Entry 6PZI (electron microscopy, 4.50 A resolution (low resolution: residue-level contacts below are approximate; hydrogen-bond / salt-bridge calls are withheld)); this record covers chain G.

== Chain G ==
Name: ATP-binding cassette sub-family C member 8
From: Cricetus cricetus
UniProt: Q09427 (ABCC8_CRICR); residues 1-1582 here = UniProt positions 1-1582
Sequence (1582 residues; row label = number of the first residue in the row):
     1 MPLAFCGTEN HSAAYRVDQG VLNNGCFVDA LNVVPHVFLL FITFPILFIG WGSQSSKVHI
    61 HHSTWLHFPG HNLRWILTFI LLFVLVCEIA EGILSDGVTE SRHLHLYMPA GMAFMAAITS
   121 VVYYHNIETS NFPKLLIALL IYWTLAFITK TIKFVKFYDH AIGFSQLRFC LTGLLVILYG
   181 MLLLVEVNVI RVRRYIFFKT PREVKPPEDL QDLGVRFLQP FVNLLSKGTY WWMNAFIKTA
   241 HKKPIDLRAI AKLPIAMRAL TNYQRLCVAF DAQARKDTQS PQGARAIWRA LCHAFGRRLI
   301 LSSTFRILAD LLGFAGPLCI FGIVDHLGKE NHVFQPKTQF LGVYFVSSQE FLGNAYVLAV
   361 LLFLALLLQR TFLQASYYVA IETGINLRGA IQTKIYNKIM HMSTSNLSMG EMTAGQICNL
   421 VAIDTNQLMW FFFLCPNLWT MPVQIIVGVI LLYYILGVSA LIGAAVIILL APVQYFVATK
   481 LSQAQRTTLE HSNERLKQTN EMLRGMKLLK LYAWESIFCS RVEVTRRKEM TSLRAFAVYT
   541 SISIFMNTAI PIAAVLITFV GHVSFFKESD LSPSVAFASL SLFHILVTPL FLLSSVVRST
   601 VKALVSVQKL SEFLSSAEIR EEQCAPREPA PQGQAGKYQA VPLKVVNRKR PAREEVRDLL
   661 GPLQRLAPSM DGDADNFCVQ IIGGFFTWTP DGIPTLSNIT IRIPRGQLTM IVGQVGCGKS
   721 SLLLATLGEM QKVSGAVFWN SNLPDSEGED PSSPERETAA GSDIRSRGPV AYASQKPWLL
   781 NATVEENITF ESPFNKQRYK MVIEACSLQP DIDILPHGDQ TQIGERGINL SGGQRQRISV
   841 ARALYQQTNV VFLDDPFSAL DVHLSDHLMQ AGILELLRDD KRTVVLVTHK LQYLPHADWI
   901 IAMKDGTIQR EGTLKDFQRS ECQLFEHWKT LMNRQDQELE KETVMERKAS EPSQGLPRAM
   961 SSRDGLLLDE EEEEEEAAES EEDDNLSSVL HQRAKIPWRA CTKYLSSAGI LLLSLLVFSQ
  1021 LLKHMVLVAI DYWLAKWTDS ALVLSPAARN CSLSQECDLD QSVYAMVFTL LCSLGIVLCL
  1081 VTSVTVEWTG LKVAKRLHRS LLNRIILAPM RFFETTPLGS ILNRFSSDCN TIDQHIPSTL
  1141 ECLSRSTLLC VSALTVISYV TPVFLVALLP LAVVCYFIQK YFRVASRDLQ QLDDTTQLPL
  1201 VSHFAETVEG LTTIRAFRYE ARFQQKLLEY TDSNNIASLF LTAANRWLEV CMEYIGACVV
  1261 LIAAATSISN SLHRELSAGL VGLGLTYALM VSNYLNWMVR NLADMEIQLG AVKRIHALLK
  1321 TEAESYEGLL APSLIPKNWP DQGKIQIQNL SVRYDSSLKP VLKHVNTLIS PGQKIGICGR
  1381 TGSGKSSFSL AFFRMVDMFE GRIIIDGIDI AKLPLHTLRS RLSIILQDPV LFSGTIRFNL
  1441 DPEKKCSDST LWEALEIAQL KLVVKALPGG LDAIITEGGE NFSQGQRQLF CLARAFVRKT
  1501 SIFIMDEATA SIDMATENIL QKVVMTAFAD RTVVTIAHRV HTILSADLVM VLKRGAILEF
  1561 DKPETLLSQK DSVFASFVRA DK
Not modelled in the structure: 53-62, 622-677, 743-764, 929-991, 1045-1059, 1579-1582
Disulfides: Cys6-Cys26
Small-molecule neighbours: ATP (adenosine-5'-triphosphate): Thr404, Ser405, Trp688, Val715, Gly716, Cys717, Gly718, Lys719, Ser720, Ser721, Gln775
Curated features (UniProtKB/Swiss-Prot):
  - binding site (ATP): Trp688, Gly716, Ser720, Ser721, Ser1483
  - binding site (Mg(2+)): Ser720, Gln775
  - binding site (ADP): Thr1381, Gly1382, Gly1384, Lys1385, Ser1386, Ser1387
  - glycosylation (N-linked (GlcNAc...) asparagine): Asn10, Asn1050
Reported in the primary citation:
  - mutagenesis - F27S: abolished expression

== Summary ==
Chain G binds ATP. Curated annotation (UniProt) lists 5 ATP-binding residues, Mg2+-binding residues Ser720 and
Gln775 and 6 ADP-binding residues. The paper reports that F27S abolishes expression.
Chain G is ATP-binding cassette sub-family C member 8 (Cricetus cricetus); the structure, Cryo-EM structure of
the pancreatic beta-cell SUR1 bound to ATP only, was determined by electron microscopy, deposited together
with 6PZ9, 6PZA, 6PZB and 6PZC.
